Entry 6WC2 (X-ray diffraction, 2.10 A resolution); this record covers chains K and O of the 5 polymer chains in the assembly.

Chain K:
Molecule: Myocardin Enhancer DNA
Sequence (21 nucleotides; row label = number of the first residue in the row):
     1 AAGCACTTTCTTAAAATAGTG

Chain O:
Molecule: Homeobox protein Nkx-2.5
From: Homo sapiens
UniProt: P52952 (NKX25_HUMAN); residues 137-197 here = UniProt positions 137-197
Amino-acid sequence (61 residues; each row starts with the number of its first residue):
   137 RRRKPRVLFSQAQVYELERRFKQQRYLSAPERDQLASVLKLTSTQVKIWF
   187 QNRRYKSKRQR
Not modelled in the structure: 137-142, 196-197
Sequence notes: conflict Ser193 (Cys in P52952)
From the paper describing this entry:
  - binding site for Myocardin Enhancer DNA: Arg142, Tyr191
  - disease-associated variants - Q160P, L171P (citing earlier work)
  - post-translational modification sites: Ser164 (citing earlier work)
  - disease-associated variants - R142C: decreased binding to DNA (citing earlier work)

Interface between chain K and chain O:
Pairs across the interface (13; chain K residue first):
  DA2(K) with Arg168(O), salt bridge to the phosphate; Lys183(O), salt bridge to the phosphate; Gln187(O), sugar contact
  DG3(K) with Lys183(O), phosphate contact; Gln187(O), hydrogen bond to the phosphate; Arg190(O), salt bridge to the phosphate
  DC4(K) with Tyr162(O), hydrogen bond to the phosphate; Gln187(O), base contact; Arg190(O), salt bridge to the phosphate
  DA5(K) with Tyr191(O), sugar contact; Lys194(O), salt bridge to the phosphate
  DC6(K) with Tyr191(O), base contact
  DT12(K) with Leu144(O), sugar contact
Other interface residues (no listed pair), chain K (8 interface residues in all): DT7, DT11
Other interface residues (no listed pair), chain O (10 interface residues in all): Ala165, Asn188

Overview:
Chain K and chain O form an interface of 8 and 10 residues respectively; the contacts include 2 hydrogen bonds
and 5 salt bridges. Polar contacts include DG3(K)-Gln187(O), DC4(K)-Tyr162(O) and DA2(K)-Arg168(O). From the
paper: a binding site for Myocardin Enhancer DNA at Arg142(O) and Tyr191(O); R142C of chain O reduces binding
to DNA.
Here chain K is Myocardin Enhancer DNA and chain O is Homeobox protein Nkx-2.5 (Homo sapiens). Entry 6WC2
(Crystal Structure of a Ternary MEF2 Chimera/NKX2-5/myocardin enhancer DNA Complex) was determined by X-ray
diffraction together with 6WC5 from the same study.
